Entry 5C52 (X-ray diffraction, 3.64 A resolution); this record covers chains A and T of the 5 polymer chains in the assembly.

Chain A:
Protein: DNA polymerase subunit gamma-1
From: Homo sapiens
Notes: EC 2.7.7.7
UniProt: P54098 (DPOG1_HUMAN); aligned to UniProt positions 25-1229 over residues 35-1239 (the alignment contains insertions or deletions, so no single offset holds)
Chain sequence (1205 residues; numbered 35 to 1239; the number before each row is that of its first residue):
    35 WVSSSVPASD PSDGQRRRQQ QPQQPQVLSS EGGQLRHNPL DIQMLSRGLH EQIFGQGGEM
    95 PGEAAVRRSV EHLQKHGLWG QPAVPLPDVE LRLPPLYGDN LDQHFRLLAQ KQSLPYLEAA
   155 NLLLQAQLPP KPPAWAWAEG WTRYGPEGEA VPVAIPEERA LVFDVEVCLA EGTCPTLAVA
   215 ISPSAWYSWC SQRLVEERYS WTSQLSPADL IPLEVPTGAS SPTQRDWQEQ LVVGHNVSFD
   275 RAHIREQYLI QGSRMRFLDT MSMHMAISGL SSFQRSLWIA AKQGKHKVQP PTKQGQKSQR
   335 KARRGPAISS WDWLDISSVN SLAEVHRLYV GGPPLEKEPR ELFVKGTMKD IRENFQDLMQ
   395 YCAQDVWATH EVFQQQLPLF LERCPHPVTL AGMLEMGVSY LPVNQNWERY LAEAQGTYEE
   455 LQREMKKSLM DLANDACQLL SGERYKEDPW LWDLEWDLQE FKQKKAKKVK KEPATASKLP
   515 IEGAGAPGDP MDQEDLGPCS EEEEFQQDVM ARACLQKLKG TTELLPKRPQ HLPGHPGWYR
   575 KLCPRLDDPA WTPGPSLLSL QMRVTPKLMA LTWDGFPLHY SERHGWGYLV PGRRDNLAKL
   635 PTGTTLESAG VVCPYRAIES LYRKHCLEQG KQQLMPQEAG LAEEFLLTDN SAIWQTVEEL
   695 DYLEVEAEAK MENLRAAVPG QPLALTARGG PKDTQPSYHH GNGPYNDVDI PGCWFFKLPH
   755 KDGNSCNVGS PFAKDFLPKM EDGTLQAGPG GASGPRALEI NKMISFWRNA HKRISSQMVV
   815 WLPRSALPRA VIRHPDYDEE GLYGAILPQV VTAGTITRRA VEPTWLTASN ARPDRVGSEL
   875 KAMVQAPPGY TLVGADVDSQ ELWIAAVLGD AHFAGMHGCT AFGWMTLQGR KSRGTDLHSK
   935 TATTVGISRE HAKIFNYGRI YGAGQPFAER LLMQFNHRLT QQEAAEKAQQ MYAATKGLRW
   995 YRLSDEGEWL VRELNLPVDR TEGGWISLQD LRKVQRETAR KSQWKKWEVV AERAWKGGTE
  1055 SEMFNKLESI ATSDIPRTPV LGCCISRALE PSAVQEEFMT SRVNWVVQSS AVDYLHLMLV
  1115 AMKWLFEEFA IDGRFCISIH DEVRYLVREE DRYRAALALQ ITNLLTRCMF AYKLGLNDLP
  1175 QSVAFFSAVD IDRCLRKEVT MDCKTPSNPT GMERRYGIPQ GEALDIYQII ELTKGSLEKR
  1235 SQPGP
Not modelled in the structure: 35-77, 250-261, 317-340, 511-529, 624-629, 663-737, 993-1024, 1229-1239
UniProt features mapped onto this chain:
  - binding site (a 2'-deoxyribonucleoside 5'-triphosphate): Val-901, Arg-953, Asp-1145
  - binding site (Mg(2+)): Val-901, Asp-1145
Bound ions: Mg2+: Asp-890, Val-891 (together with 1RY)
Residues lining bound ligands: 1RY ([[(2R,5S)-5-(4-azanyl-5-fluoranyl-2-oxidanylidene-pyrimidin-1-yl)-1,3-oxathiolan-2-yl]methoxy-oxidanyl-phosphoryl] phosphono hydrogen phosphate): Arg-853, Asp-890, Val-891, Asp-892, Ser-893, Gln-894, Glu-895, His-932, Arg-943, Lys-947, Tyr-951, Asn-1098, Gln-1102, Ala-1105, Asp-1135

Chain T:
Molecule: 26-nt DNA strand
Sequence (26 nucleotides; each row starts with the number of its first residue):
     1 AGCGATACGG CACTGGCCCT CGTTTT

How chain A and chain T interact:
Pairs across the interface (45; chain A residue first):
  Ser-305(A) with DT6(T), phosphate contact; DA7(T), phosphate contact
  Ser-306(A) with DA7(T), hydrogen bond to the phosphate
  Arg-309(A) with DA7(T), salt bridge to the phosphate
  Lys-496(A) with DT23(T), phosphate contact
  Lys-498(A) with DT23(T), phosphate contact
  Lys-561(A) with DC21(T), phosphate contact; DG22(T), phosphate contact
  Ser-593(A) with DA12(T), hydrogen bond to the phosphate
  Gln-595(A) with DA12(T), sugar contact
  Met-596(A) with DA12(T), phosphate contact; DC13(T), phosphate contact
  Arg-597(A) with DC13(T), sugar contact
  Arg-802(A) with DG10(T), phosphate contact
  Asn-803(A) with DG10(T), sugar contact
  Lys-806(A) with DG10(T), phosphate contact
  Arg-807(A) with DG9(T), hydrogen bond to the sugar
  Thr-849(A) with DT6(T), phosphate contact; DA7(T), hydrogen bond to the phosphate
  Ile-850(A) with DT6(T), hydrogen bond to the phosphate
  Arg-853(A) with DT6(T), base contact
  Val-855(A) with DC8(T), sugar contact
  Pro-857(A) with DC8(T), phosphate contact; DG9(T), phosphate contact
  Thr-861(A) with DA7(T), base contact; DC8(T), sugar contact
  Ile-948(A) with DG4(T), base contact
  Tyr-951(A) with DG4(T), base contact
  Gly-952(A) with DG4(T), base contact
  Tyr-955(A) with DG4(T), sugar contact
  Gly-956(A) with DG4(T), phosphate contact
  Gly-958(A) with DG4(T), hydrogen bond to the phosphate
  Phe-961(A) with DG4(T), base contact
  Lys-1050(A) with DA1(T), salt bridge to the phosphate
  Glu-1062(A) with DA1(T), phosphate contact
  Glu-1091(A) with DG2(T), base contact
  Met-1093(A) with DC3(T), base contact
  Thr-1094(A) with DC3(T), base contact; DA5(T), hydrogen bond to the phosphate
  Ser-1095(A) with DA5(T), phosphate contact; DT6(T), hydrogen bond to the phosphate
  Asn-1098(A) with DG4(T), base contact; DA5(T), sugar contact; DT6(T), sugar contact
  Gln-1102(A) with DT6(T), sugar contact
Interface residues without a listed pair, chain A (40 interface residues in all): Leu-304, Pro-560, Val-598, Glu-856, Ala-957
Interface residues without a listed pair, chain T (16 interface residues in all): DC11

Summary:
40 residues of chain A and 16 residues of chain T are in contact, with 8 hydrogen bonds and 2 salt bridges.
Polar pairs include Arg-807(A)/DG9(T), Ser-306(A)/DA7(T) and Ser-593(A)/DA12(T). Ligands of chain A: compound
1RY.
Chain A is DNA polymerase subunit gamma-1 (Homo sapiens) and chain T is a 26-nt DNA strand; the structure,
Probing the Structural and Molecular Basis of Nucleotide Selectivity by Human Mitochondrial DNA Polymerase
gamma, was determined by X-ray diffraction, deposited together with 5C51 and 5C53.
